8EDJ - chains A and R; structure by X-ray diffraction, 1.83 A resolution.

# Chain A
Name: DNA dC->dU-editing enzyme APOBEC-3G
Organism: Macaca mulatta
Notes: EC 3.5.4.-
UniProtKB: M1GSK9 (M1GSK9_MACMU); numbering as in UniProt; present here: 1-142, 147-383
Chain sequence (386 residues; row label = number of the first residue in the row; note: 4 numbers in that range are skipped by the numbering (no residue carries them; nothing is unmodelled there); numbers below 1 keep their minus sign (Gly-6 is residue -6)):
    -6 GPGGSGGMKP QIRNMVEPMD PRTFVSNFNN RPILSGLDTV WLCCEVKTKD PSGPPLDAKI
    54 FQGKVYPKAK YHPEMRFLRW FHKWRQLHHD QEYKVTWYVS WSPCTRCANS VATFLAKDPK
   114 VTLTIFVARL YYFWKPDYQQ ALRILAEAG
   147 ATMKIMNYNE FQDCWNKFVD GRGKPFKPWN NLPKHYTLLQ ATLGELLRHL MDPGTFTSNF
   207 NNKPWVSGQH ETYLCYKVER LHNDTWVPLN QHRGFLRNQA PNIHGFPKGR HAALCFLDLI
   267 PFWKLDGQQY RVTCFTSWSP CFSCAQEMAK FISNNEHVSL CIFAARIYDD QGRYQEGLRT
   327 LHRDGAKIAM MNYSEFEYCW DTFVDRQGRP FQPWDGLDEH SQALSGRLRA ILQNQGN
Disordered / not traced: -6 to 3, 381-383
Sequence notes: expression tag (-6 to 0); conflict Ala139 (Cys in M1GSK9), Glu140 (Gln in M1GSK9), Ala141 (Lys in M1GSK9), Gly142 (Arg in M1GSK9), Ala259 (Glu in M1GSK9)
Ion coordination: Zn2+ site 1: His65, Cys97, Cys100; Zn2+ site 2: His257, Cys287, Cys290 (together with sulfate ion)
What the authors report for this chain:
  - binding site for the 10-nt RNA strand (chain R): Phe126, Trp127, Phe268
  - specificity-determining residues: Tyr125 (from molecular simulation)

# Chain R
Molecule: 10-nt RNA strand
Sequence (10 nucleotides; numbered 1 to 10; the number before each row is that of its first residue):
     1 UUUUGAUUUU
Disordered / not traced: 1-3, 10

# Interface between chain A and chain R
Contacting residue pairs (33; chain A residue first):
  Arg24(A) - U4(R)  salt bridge to the phosphate
  Pro25(A) - A6(R)  hydrogen bond to the base
  Ile26(A) - U4(R)  sugar contact
  Ile26(A) - G5(R)  base contact
  Ile26(A) - A6(R)  base contact
  Leu27(A) - U4(R)  hydrogen bond to the sugar
  Leu27(A) - A6(R)  hydrogen bond to the base
  Ser28(A) - U4(R)  hydrogen bond to the sugar
  Ser28(A) - A6(R)  sugar contact
  Val58(A) - U8(R)  hydrogen bond to the base
  Tyr59(A) - U7(R)  hydrogen bond to the phosphate
  Tyr59(A) - U8(R)  sugar contact
  Pro60(A) - U8(R)  base contact
  Pro60(A) - U9(R)  base contact
  Lys61(A) - U9(R)  base contact
  Ala62(A) - U9(R)  hydrogen bond to the base
  His65(A) - U8(R)  base contact
  Trp94(A) - A6(R)  base contact
  Cys97(A) - U8(R)  base contact
  Arg99(A) - U8(R)  hydrogen bond to the sugar
  Arg99(A) - U9(R)  salt bridge to the phosphate
  Leu123(A) - A6(R)  hydrogen bond to the base
  Tyr124(A) - A6(R)  base contact
  Tyr124(A) - U7(R)  hydrogen bond to the phosphate
  Tyr124(A) - U8(R)  base contact
  Tyr125(A) - A6(R)  hydrogen bond to the base
  Tyr125(A) - U7(R)  hydrogen bond to the phosphate
  Phe126(A) - G5(R)  base contact
  Trp127(A) - G5(R)  phosphate contact
  Trp127(A) - A6(R)  base contact
  Tyr131(A) - U8(R)  base contact
  Phe268(A) - G5(R)  hydrogen bond to the base
  Lys270(A) - G5(R)  base contact
Also at the interface, not in a pair above, chain A (24 interface residues in all): Lys63, Pro267

# Overview
The interface between chain A and chain R involves 24 residues on one side and 6 on the other; the contacts
include 13 hydrogen bonds and 2 salt bridges. Polar pairs include Pro25(A)-A6(R), Leu27(A)-A6(R) and
Val58(A)-U8(R). The paper reports a binding site for the 10-nt RNA strand (chain R) at Phe126(A), Trp127(A)
and Phe268(A); the specificity determinant Tyr125(A).
Here chain A is DNA dC->dU-editing enzyme APOBEC-3G (Macaca mulatta) and chain R is a 10-nt RNA strand. Entry
8EDJ (Crystal structure of rA3G-ssRNA-GA) was determined by X-ray diffraction together with 7UU3, 7UU4 and
7UU5 from the same study.
